PDB entry 5N75 | X-ray diffraction, 1.80 A resolution | chains A and P

== Chain A ==
Molecule: 14-3-3 protein sigma
Organism: Homo sapiens
UniProt: P31947 (1433S_HUMAN); residue numbers follow UniProt; this construct covers 1-231
Amino-acid sequence (236 residues; numbered -4 to 231; the number before each row is that of its first residue; numbers below 1 keep their minus sign (Gly-4 is residue -4)):
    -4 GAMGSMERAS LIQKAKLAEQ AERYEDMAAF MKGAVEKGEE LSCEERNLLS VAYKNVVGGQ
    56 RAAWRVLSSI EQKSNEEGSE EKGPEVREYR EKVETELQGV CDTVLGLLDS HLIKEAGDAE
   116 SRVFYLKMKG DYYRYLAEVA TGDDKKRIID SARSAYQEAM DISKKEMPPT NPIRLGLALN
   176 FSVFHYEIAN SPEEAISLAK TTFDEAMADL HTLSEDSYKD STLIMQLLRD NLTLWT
Unresolved in the structure: 72-73
Sequence notes: expression tag (-4 to 0)
UniProt features mapped onto this chain:
  - site (Interaction with phosphoserine on interacting protein): Arg56, Arg129
  - modified residue (Phosphoserine): Ser5, Ser74
Bound ions: Mg2+ site 1 near Glu2 (its only coordinating residue here); Mg2+ site 2: Glu75, Glu161; Mg2+ site 3 near Asp215 (its only coordinating residue here)

== Chain P ==
Molecule: WW domain-containing transcription regulator protein 1
UniProt: C9JQS8 (C9JQS8_HUMAN); residues 86-95 here = UniProt positions 86-95
Amino-acid sequence (10 residues; row label = number of the first residue in the row):
    86 RSHSSPASLQ
Modified residues: Ser89 (phosphoserine; SEP)
What the authors report for this chain:
  - post-translational modification sites: Ser89

== How chain A and chain P interact ==
Pairs across the interface (39; chain A residue first):
  Asn42(A) - Ala92(P)
  Asn42(A) - Ser93(P)
  Asn42(A) - Leu94(P)  hydrogen bond (side chain-backbone)
  Ser45(A) - Ala92(P)  hydrogen bond (side chain-backbone)
  Val46(A) - Ala92(P)  hydrophobic
  Lys49(A) - Ser89(P)
  Lys49(A) - Ser90(P)
  Lys49(A) - Ala92(P)
  Arg56(A) - Ser89(P)
  Arg60(A) - Arg86(P)
  Glu115(A) - Gln95(P)
  Phe119(A) - Ala92(P)
  Lys122(A) - Leu94(P)
  Arg129(A) - Ser89(P)
  Tyr130(A) - Ser89(P)
  Pro167(A) - Leu94(P)
  Pro167(A) - Gln95(P)
  Ile168(A) - Leu94(P)  hydrophobic
  Ile168(A) - Gln95(P)
  Gly171(A) - Ser90(P)
  Leu174(A) - His88(P)
  Leu174(A) - Ser89(P)
  Leu174(A) - Ser90(P)
  Asn175(A) - Ser89(P)
  Asn175(A) - Ser90(P)  hydrogen bond (side chain-backbone)
  Val178(A) - Ser87(P)
  Val178(A) - His88(P)
  Glu182(A) - Ser87(P)  hydrogen bond
  Asp215(A) - Gln95(P)
  Ile219(A) - Pro91(P)  hydrophobic
  Ile219(A) - Leu94(P)  hydrophobic
  Leu222(A) - Ser89(P)
  Leu222(A) - Pro91(P)
  Asp225(A) - His88(P)
  Asn226(A) - Ser87(P)
  Asn226(A) - His88(P)  hydrogen bond (side chain-backbone)
  Leu229(A) - Arg86(P)
  Leu229(A) - His88(P)
  Trp230(A) - Ser87(P)  hydrogen bond
Also at the interface, not in a pair above, chain A (28 interface residues in all): Cys38, Tyr181, Leu218
From the paper, about this interface:
  - specific contacts: Lys49(A)-Ser89(P), Arg56(A)-Ser89(P), Tyr130(A)-Ser89(P) (hydrogen bond), Asp215(A)-Gln95(P), Trp230(A)-Ser87(P) (hydrogen bond)
  - interface residues, chain A: Asn42(A), Ser45(A), Ile168(A), Gly171(A), Asn175(A), Ile219(A), Leu222(A), Asn226(A)
  - interface residues, chain P: Ser90(P), Pro91(P), Leu94(P)

== Summary ==
The interface between chain A and chain P involves 28 residues on one side and 10 on the other, with 6
hydrogen bonds. Polar contacts include Asn42(A)-Leu94(P), Ser45(A)-Ala92(P) and Asn175(A)-Ser90(P). The
authors report contacts between Lys49(A) and Ser89(P), Arg56(A) and Ser89(P) and Asp215(A) and Gln95(P);
hydrogen bonds between Tyr130(A) and Ser89(P) and Trp230(A) and Ser87(P). From the paper: interface residues
Asn42(A), Ser45(A) and Ser90(P) among others; a modification site at Ser89(P).
Here chain A is 14-3-3 protein sigma (Homo sapiens) and chain P is WW domain-containing transcription
regulator protein 1. Entry 5N75 (14-3-3 sigma in complex with TAZ pS89 peptide) was determined by X-ray
diffraction together with 5N5R, 5N5T and 5N5W from the same study.
